Entry 7QXI (electron microscopy, 3.40 A resolution); this record covers chains C and M of the 8 polymer chains in the assembly.

# Chain C
Protein: DNA-directed RNA polymerase subunit beta
From: Escherichia coli K-12
Notes: EC 2.7.7.6
UniProtKB: P0A8V2 (RPOB_ECOLI); numbering as in UniProt (aligned over 1-1342)
Sequence (1342 residues; each row starts with the number of its first residue):
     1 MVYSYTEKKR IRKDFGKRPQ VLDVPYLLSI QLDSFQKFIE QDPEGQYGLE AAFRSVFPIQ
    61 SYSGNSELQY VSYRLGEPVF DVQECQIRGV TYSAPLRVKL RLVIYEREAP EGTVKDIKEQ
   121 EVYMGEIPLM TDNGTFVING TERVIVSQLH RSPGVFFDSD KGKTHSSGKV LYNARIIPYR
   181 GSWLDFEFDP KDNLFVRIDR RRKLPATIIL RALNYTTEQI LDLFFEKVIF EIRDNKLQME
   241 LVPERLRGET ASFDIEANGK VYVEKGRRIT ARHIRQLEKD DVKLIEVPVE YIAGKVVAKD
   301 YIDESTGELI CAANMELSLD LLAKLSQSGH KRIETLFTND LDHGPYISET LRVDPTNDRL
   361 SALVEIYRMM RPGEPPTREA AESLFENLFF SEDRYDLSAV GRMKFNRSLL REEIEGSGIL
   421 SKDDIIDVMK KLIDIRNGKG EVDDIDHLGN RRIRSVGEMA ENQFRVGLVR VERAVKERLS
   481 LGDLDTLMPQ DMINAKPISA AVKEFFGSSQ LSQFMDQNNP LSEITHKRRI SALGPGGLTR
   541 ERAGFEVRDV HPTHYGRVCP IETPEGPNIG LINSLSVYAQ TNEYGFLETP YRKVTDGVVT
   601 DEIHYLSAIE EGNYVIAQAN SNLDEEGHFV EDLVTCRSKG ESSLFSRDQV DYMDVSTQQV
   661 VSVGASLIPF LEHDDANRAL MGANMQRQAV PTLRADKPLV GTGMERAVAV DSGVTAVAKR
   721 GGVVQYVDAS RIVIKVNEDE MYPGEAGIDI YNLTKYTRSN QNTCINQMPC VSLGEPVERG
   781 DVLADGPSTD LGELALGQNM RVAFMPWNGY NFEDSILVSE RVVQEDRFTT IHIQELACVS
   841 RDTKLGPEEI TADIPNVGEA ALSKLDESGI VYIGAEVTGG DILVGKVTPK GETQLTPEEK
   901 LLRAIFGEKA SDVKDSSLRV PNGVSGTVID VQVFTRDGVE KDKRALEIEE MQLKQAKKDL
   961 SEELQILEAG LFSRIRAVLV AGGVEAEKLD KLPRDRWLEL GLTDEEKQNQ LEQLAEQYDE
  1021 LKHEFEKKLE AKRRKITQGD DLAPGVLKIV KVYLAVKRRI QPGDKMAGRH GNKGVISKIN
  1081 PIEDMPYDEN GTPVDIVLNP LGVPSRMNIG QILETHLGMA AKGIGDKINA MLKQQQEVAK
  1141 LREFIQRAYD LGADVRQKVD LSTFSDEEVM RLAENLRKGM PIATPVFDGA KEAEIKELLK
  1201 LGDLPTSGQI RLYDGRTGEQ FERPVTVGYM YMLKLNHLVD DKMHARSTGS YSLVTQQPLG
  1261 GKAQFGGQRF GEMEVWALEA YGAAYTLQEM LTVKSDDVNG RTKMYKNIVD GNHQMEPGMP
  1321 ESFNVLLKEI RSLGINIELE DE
Not modelled in the structure: 1342
UniProt features mapped onto this chain:
  - modified residue (N6-acetyllysine): Lys1022, Lys1200
  - mutagenesis: Ile561 (I561S: Resistant to antibiotics salinamide A and B), Ile569 (I569S: Resistant to antibiotics salinamide A and B), Ala665 (A665E: Resistant to antibiotics salinamide A and B), Asp675 (D675A/G: Resistant to antibiotics salinamide A and B), Asn677 (N677H/K: Resistant to antibiotics salinamide A and B), Leu680 (L680M: Resistant to antibiotics salinamide A and B), Glu813 (E813K: Disrupts the enzyme's active center)

# Chain M
Protein: RNA polymerase sigma-54 factor
From: Klebsiella pneumoniae
UniProtKB: A0A0N9UTC1 (A0A0N9UTC1_KLEPN); residue numbers follow UniProt; this construct covers 1-477
Sequence (497 residues; each row starts with the number of its first residue; numbers below 1 keep their minus sign (Met-19 is residue -19)):
   -19 MGSSHHHHHH SSGLVPRGSH MKQGLQLRLS QQLAMTPQLQ QAIRLLQLST LELQQELQQA
    41 LESNPLLEET DLHDEVEAKE VEDRESLDTV DALEQKEMPE ELPLDASWDE IYTAGTPSGN
   101 GVDYQDDELP VYQGETTQTL QDYLMWQVEL TPFTDTDRAI ATSIVDAVDD TGYLTIQIED
   161 IVDSIGDDEI GLEEVEAVLK RIQRFDPVGV AAKDLRDCLL IQLSQFAKET PWLEEARLII
   221 SDHLDLLANH DFRTLMRVTR LKEEVLKEAV NLIQSLDPRP GQSIQTSEPE YVIPDVLVRK
   281 VSGRWTVELN ADSIPRLKIN QQYAAMGNSA RNDADGQFIR SNLQEARWLI KSLESRNDTL
   341 LRVSRCIVEQ QQAFFEQGEE YMKPMVLADI AQAVEMHEST ISRVTTQKYL HSPRGIFELK
   401 YFFSSHVNTE GGGEASSTAI RALVKKLIAA ENPAKPLSDS KLTSMLSEQG IMVARRTVAK
   461 YRESLSIPPS NQRKQLV
Not modelled in the structure: -19 to 14, 50-109
Construct notes: initiating methionine (-19); expression tag (-18 to 0); conflict Glu49 (Gln in A0A0N9UTC1), Glu80 (Asp in A0A0N9UTC1)
Reported in the primary citation:
  - mutagenesis - P17A: abolished binding to activators (citing earlier work)

# How chain C and chain M interact
Contacting residue pairs - 35 pairs, chain C then chain M:
  Thr843(C) with Glu270(M)
  Lys844(C) with Tyr271(M), hydrogen bond (side chain-backbone); Val272(M); Ile273(M)
  Leu845(C) with Tyr271(M), hydrophobic
  Asn856(C) with Asp257(M), hydrogen bond
  Leu901(C) with Leu195(M), hydrophobic; Ala228(M), hydrophobic
  Leu902(C) with Tyr153(M); Leu195(M), hydrophobic; Pro258(M), hydrophobic; Arg259(M)
  Ala904(C) with Ala228(M)
  Ile905(C) with Leu195(M), hydrophobic; Gln254(M), hydrogen bond (backbone-side chain)
  Phe906(C) with Pro258(M), hydrophobic
  Ala910(C) with Arg259(M)
  Ser911(C) with Arg259(M)
  Val913(C) with Gln262(M), hydrogen bond (backbone-side chain)
  Lys914(C) with Gln262(M); Ser267(M)
  Arg936(C) with Pro393(M), hydrogen bond (side chain-backbone)
  Gly938(C) with Arg394(M)
  Ser1250(C) with Glu115(M), hydrogen bond; Thr116(M)
  Tyr1251(C) with Glu115(M); Thr116(M), hydrogen bond (backbone-side chain)
  Ser1252(C) with Gln113(M); Gly114(M)
  Leu1253(C) with Gly114(M), hydrogen bond (backbone-backbone); Thr116(M)
  Val1254(C) with Tyr112(M)
  Leu1259(C) with Gln113(M); Glu115(M)
  Lys1306(C) with Glu129(M), salt bridge
Interface residues without a listed pair, chain C (29 interface residues in all): Arg841, Thr888, Asp915, Ser916, Asp937, Tyr1305, Val1309
Interface residues without a listed pair, chain M (32 interface residues in all): Trp126, Leu130, Thr131, Leu199, Leu224, Leu227, Ile253, Ser263, Gln265, Thr266, Pro269

# Overview
Chain C and chain M form an interface of 29 and 32 residues respectively, with 8 hydrogen bonds and 1 salt
bridge. Polar contacts include Lys1306(C)-Glu129(M), Lys844(C)-Tyr271(M) and Asn856(C)-Asp257(M). Curated
annotation (UniProt) lists 7 mutagenesis sites on chain C. From the paper: P17A of chain M abolishes binding
to activators.
Here chain C is DNA-directed RNA polymerase subunit beta (Escherichia coli K-12) and chain M is RNA polymerase
sigma-54 factor (Klebsiella pneumoniae). Entry 7QXI (Cryo-EM structure of RNA polymerase-sigma54 holo enzyme
with promoter DNA closed complex) was determined by electron microscopy together with 7QV9 and 7QWP from the
same study.
